6M6W - chains A and C of the 8 polymer chains in the assembly; structure by X-ray diffraction, 2.61 A resolution.

== Chain A ==
Name: Toxin-antitoxin system antidote Mnt family
Source organism: Shewanella oneidensis MR-1
Reference sequence: Q8ECH7 (Q8ECH7_SHEON); residue numbers follow UniProt; this construct covers 1-139
Amino-acid sequence (139 residues; numbered 1 to 139; the number before each row is that of its first residue):
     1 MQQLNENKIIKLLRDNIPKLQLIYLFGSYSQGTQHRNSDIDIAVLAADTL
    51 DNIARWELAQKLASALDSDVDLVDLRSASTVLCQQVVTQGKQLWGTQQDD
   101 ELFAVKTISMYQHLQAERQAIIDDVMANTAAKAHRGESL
Disordered / not traced: 1-3, 31-37, 128-139
UniProt features mapped onto this chain:
  - motif: Gly27 to Asp41 (GSX(10)DXD motif)
  - binding site (Mg(2+)): Asp39, Asp41, Asp71
From the paper describing this entry:
  - mutagenesis - G27A/S28T, D39E/D41E: decreased growth with Toxin-antitoxin system toxin HepN family (chain C)

== Chain C ==
Name: Toxin-antitoxin system toxin HepN family
Source organism: Shewanella oneidensis MR-1
Reference sequence: Q8ECH6 (Q8ECH6_SHEON); numbering as in UniProt (aligned over 1-133)
Amino-acid sequence (133 residues; each row starts with the number of its first residue):
     1 MNDIIINKIATIKRCIKRIQQVYGDGSQFKQDFTLQDSVILNLQRCCEAC
    51 IDIANHINRQQQLGIPQSSRDSFTLLAQNNLITQPLSDNLKKMVGLRNIA
   101 VHDAQELNLDIVVHVVQHHLEDFEQFIDVIKAE
Disordered / not traced: 1
Sequence notes: engineered mutation Ala104 (Tyr in Q8ECH6)
UniProt features mapped onto this chain:
  - active site: Arg97, His102
From the paper describing this entry:
  - mutagenesis - Y104A: decreased growth with Toxin-antitoxin system antidote Mnt family (chain A)

== Chain A / chain C interface ==
Pairs across the interface (28; chain A residue first):
  Ser77(A) with Arg70(C), hydrogen bond (backbone-side chain)
  Ala78(A) with Arg70(C), hydrogen bond (backbone-side chain)
  Ser79(A) with Gln67(C); Arg70(C)
  Thr80(A) with Gln67(C), hydrogen bond (backbone-backbone); Ser68(C)
  Val81(A) with Gln67(C), hydrogen bond (backbone-backbone)
  Ser109(A) with His102(C), hydrogen bond
  Met110(A) with Asn98(C); His102(C)
  His113(A) with His102(C)
  Leu114(A) with Gln67(C); Ser68(C); Ser69(C)
  Glu117(A) with Ile51(C); Asn55(C), hydrogen bond (backbone-side chain); Ser69(C), hydrogen bond; Arg97(C), salt bridge
  Arg118(A) with Ile65(C); Pro66(C), hydrogen bond (side chain-backbone)
  Ala120(A) with Arg59(C)
  Ile121(A) with Asn55(C); Asn58(C); Arg59(C); Gly64(C); Pro66(C)
  Ile122(A) with Ile65(C), hydrophobic
  Asp124(A) with Arg59(C), salt bridge
Other interface residues (no listed pair), chain A (16 interface residues in all): Val125
Other interface residues (no listed pair), chain C (16 interface residues in all): Glu48, Val101

== Overview ==
The chain A/chain C interface involves 16 residues from each chain; the contacts include 8 hydrogen bonds and
2 salt bridges. Polar contacts include Glu117(A)-Arg97(C), Asp124(A)-Arg59(C) and Ser77(A)-Arg70(C). From the
paper: G27A/S28T and D39E/D41E of chain A reduce growth with Toxin-antitoxin system toxin HepN family (chain
C); Y104A of chain C reduces growth with Toxin-antitoxin system antidote Mnt family (chain A).
Chain A is Toxin-antitoxin system antidote Mnt family and chain C is Toxin-antitoxin system toxin HepN family,
both from Shewanella oneidensis MR-1; the structure, Crystal structure the toxin-antitoxin MntA-HpeT
mutant-Y104A, was determined by X-ray diffraction, deposited together with 6M6U, 6M6V and 7BXO.
